PDB entry 6O20 | electron microscopy, 3.30 A resolution | chains F and B of the 6 polymer chains in the assembly

[Chain F]
Molecule: Calmodulin
Source organism: Bos taurus
Reference sequence: P62157 (CALM_BOVIN); residues 0-148 here correspond to UniProt positions 1-149 (UniProt number = residue number + 1)
Amino-acid sequence (169 residues; numbered -20 to 148; the number before each row is that of its first residue; numbers below 1 keep their minus sign (Met-20 is residue -20)):
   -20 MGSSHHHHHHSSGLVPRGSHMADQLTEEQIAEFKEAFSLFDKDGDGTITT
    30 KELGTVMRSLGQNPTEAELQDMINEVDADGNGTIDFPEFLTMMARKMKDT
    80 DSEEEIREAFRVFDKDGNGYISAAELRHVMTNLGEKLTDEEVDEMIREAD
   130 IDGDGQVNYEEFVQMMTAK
Not modelled in the structure: -20 to 0
Sequence notes: initiating methionine (-20); expression tag (-19 to -1)
UniProt features mapped onto this chain:
  - binding site (Ca(2+)): Asp20, Asp22, Asp24, Thr26, Glu31, Asp56, Asp58, Asn60, Thr62, Glu67, Asp93, Asp95, Asn97, Tyr99, Glu104, Asp129, Asp131, Asp133, Gln135, Glu140
  - modified residue: Ala1 (N-acetylalanine), Lys21 (N6-acetyllysine), Thr44 (Phosphothreonine), Ser81 (Phosphoserine), Lys94 (N6-acetyllysine), Tyr99 (Phosphotyrosine), Ser101 (Phosphoserine), Thr110 (Phosphothreonine), Lys115 (N6,N6,N6-trimethyllysine), Tyr138 (Phosphotyrosine)
  - cross-link: Lys21 (Glycyl lysine isopeptide (Lys-Gly) (interchain with G-Cter in SUMO2))

[Chain B]
Molecule: Transient receptor potential cation channel subfamily V member 5
Source organism: Oryctolagus cuniculus
Reference sequence: Q9XSM3 (TRPV5_RABIT); numbering as in UniProt (aligned over 1-730)
Amino-acid sequence (730 residues; each row starts with the number of its first residue):
     1 MGACPPKAKGPWAQLQKLLISWPVGEQDWEQYRDRVNMLQQERIRDSPLL
    51 QAAKENDLRLLKILLLNQSCDFQQRGAVGETALHVAALYDNLEAATLLME
   101 AAPELAKEPALCEPFVGQTALHIAVMNQNLNLVRALLARGASVSARATGA
   151 AFRRSPHNLIYYGEHPLSFAACVGSEEIVRLLIEHGADIRAQDSLGNTVL
   201 HILILQPNKTFACQMYNLLLSYDEHSDHLQSLELVPNHQGLTPFKLAGVE
   251 GNTVMFQHLMQKRKHVQWTCGPLTSTLYDLTEIDSWGEELSFLELVVSSK
   301 KREARQILEQTPVKELVSFKWKKYGRPYFCVLASLYILYMICFTTCCIYR
   351 PLKLRDDNRTDPRDITILQQKLLQEAYVTHQDNIRLVGELVTVTGAVIIL
   401 LLEIPDIFRVGASRYFGQTILGGPFHVIIITYASLVLLTMVMRLTNMNGE
   451 VVPLSFALVLGWCSVMYFARGFQMLGPFTIMIQKMIFGDLMRFCWLMAVV
   501 ILGFASAFHITFQTEDPNNLGEFSDYPTALFSTFELFLTIIDGPANYSVD
   551 LPFMYCITYAAFAIIATLLMLNLFIAMMGDTHWRVAQERDELWRAQVVAT
   601 TVMLERKMPRFLWPRSGICGYEYGLGDRWFLRVENHHDQNPLRVLRYVEA
   651 FKCSDKEDGQEQLSEKRPSTVESGMLSRASVAFQTPSLSRTTSQSSNSHR
   701 GWEILRRNTLGHLNLGLDLGEGDGEEVYHF
Not modelled in the structure: 1-26, 639-730
UniProt features mapped onto this chain:
  - region: Val598 to Val602 (Interaction with S100A10), Ala650 to Cys653 (Involved in Ca(2+)-dependent inactivation), Gly701 to Phe730 (Involved in Ca(2+)-dependent inactivation)
  - binding site (Ca(2+)): Asp542
  - modified residue: Thr685 (Phosphothreonine), Ser689 (Phosphoserine)
  - glycosylation: Asn358 (N-linked (GlcNAc...) asparagine)
  - mutagenesis: Phe425 (F425A: Decreased inhibition by the synthetic drug econazole), Glu535 (E535A: Minor effects on Ca(2+) permeation), Asp542 (D542A: Abolishes Ca(2+) permeation and Ca(2+)-dependent current decay; no effect on monovalent cations permeation; D542E/N/M: Attenuates Ca(2+) permeation and Ca(2+)-dependent current decay ...), Asp550 (D550A: Minor effects on Ca(2+) permeation)
What the authors report for this chain:
  - post-translational modification sites: Asn358 (citing earlier work)

[Chain F / chain B interface]
Residue-residue contacts (12; chain F residue first):
  Lys30(F) with Asp90(B); Asn91(B)
  Thr34(F) with Asp90(B), hydrogen bond
  Arg37(F) with Gln128(B); Asn129(B)
  Ser38(F) with Gln128(B)
  Arg106(F) with Arg584(B)
  Lys115(F) with Trp583(B)
  Leu116(F) with Trp583(B)
  Thr117(F) with Trp583(B); Arg584(B)
  Glu119(F) with Gln587(B)
Also at the interface, not in a pair above, chain F (10 interface residues in all): Gly40
Also at the interface, not in a pair above, chain B (9 interface residues in all): Lys54, Tyr89
Interface features reported in the paper:
  - pairs named by the authors: Thr34(F)-Asp90(B) (hydrogen bond), Arg37(F)-Asp90(B)
  - hot spots on chain B (mutagenesis) - D90A: decreased binding to Calmodulin (chain F)

[In short]
10 residues of chain F face 9 of chain B across their interface; the contacts include 1 hydrogen bond. The
hydrogen-bonded pair is Thr34(F)-Asp90(B). The paper describes a hydrogen bond between Thr34(F) and Asp90(B);
a contact between Arg37(F) and Asp90(B). From the paper: D90A of chain B reduces binding to Calmodulin (chain
F); a modification site at Asn358(B).
Here chain F is Calmodulin (Bos taurus) and chain B is Transient receptor potential cation channel subfamily V
member 5 (Oryctolagus cuniculus). Entry 6O20 (Cryo-EM structure of TRPV5 with calmodulin bound) was determined
by electron microscopy (same publication as 6O1N, 6O1P and 6O1U).
